PDB entry 7AO0 | X-ray diffraction, 1.93 A resolution | chains A and B

# Chain A (and B)
Molecule: Cyclooctat-9-en-7-ol synthase
Organism: Streptomyces melanosporofaciens
Notes: EC 4.2.3.146; chain B of this document is another copy of the same molecule, construct and numbering; everything in this record applies to it too
Reference sequence: C9K1X5 (COTB2_STRMJ); residue numbers follow UniProt; this construct covers 1-307
Sequence (318 residues; each row starts with the number of its first residue):
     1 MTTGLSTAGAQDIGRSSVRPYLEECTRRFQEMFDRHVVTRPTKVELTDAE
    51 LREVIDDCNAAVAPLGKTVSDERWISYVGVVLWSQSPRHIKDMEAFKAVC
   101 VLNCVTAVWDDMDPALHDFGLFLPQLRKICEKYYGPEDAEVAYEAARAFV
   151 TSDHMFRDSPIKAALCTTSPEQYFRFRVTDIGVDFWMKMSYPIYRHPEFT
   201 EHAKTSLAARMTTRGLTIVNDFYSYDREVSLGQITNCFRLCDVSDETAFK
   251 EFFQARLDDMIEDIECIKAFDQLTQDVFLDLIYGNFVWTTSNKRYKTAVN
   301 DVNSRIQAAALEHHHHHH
Not modelled in the structure: 1-13, 309-318 (chain B: 1-11, 308-318)
Construct notes: engineered mutation Ala-107 (Phe in C9K1X5); expression tag (308-318)
Metal / ion sites: Mg2+ site 1: Asp-110 (together with alendronate); Mg2+ site 2: Asn-220, Ser-224, Glu-228 (together with alendronate)
Ligand contacts: alendronate (AHD; 4-amino-1-hydroxybutane-1,1-diyldiphosphonate): Asp-110, Phe-149, Arg-177, Asp-180, Ile-181, Asn-220, Ser-224, Arg-227, Glu-228, Arg-294, Tyr-295
UniProt features mapped onto this chain:
  - motif: Asp-110 to Asp-113 (DDXXD motif), Asn-220 to Glu-228 (NSE/DTE motif)
  - binding site (Mg(2+)): Asp-110, Asn-220, Ser-224, Glu-228
  - mutagenesis: Asp-110 (D110E: No change in product (cyclooctat-9-en-7-ol)), Asp-111 (D111E: Abolishes activity, no product), Asp-113 (D113E: No change in product (cyclooctat-9-en-7-ol)), Phe-149 (F149G/H/L/V: Produces cyclooctat-9-en-7-ol; F149Y: Abolishes activity, no product), Trp-288 (W288G: Produces 3,7,18-dolabellatriene)

# Chain A / chain B interface
Pairs across the interface (55; chain A residue first):
  Glu-144(A) with Lys-204(B)
  Arg-147(A) with Glu-201(B), salt bridge; Lys-204(B)
  Thr-151(A) with Glu-201(B)
  Met-155(A) with His-202(B)
  Phe-156(A) with His-202(B); Leu-207(B), hydrophobic
  Ile-161(A) with Ala-269(B); Phe-270(B), hydrophobic
  Ala-164(A) with Ala-269(B), hydrophobic
  Leu-165(A) with Met-211(B), hydrophobic
  Thr-168(A) with Glu-262(B); Cys-266(B)
  Ser-169(A) with Glu-262(B), hydrogen bond
  Glu-171(A) with Glu-171(B); Arg-214(B), salt bridge
  Gln-172(A) with Met-211(B); Arg-214(B); Glu-262(B), hydrogen bond; Asp-263(B), hydrogen bond; Cys-266(B)
  Arg-175(A) with Arg-210(B), hydrogen bond (backbone-side chain); Met-211(B), hydrogen bond; Arg-214(B); Asp-263(B), salt bridge
  Val-178(A) with Arg-210(B)
  Thr-179(A) with Thr-205(B), hydrogen bond (side chain-backbone); Arg-210(B), hydrogen bond
  Glu-201(A) with Arg-147(B), salt bridge; Thr-151(B)
  His-202(A) with Met-155(B); Phe-156(B)
  Lys-204(A) with Glu-144(B); Arg-147(B)
  Thr-205(A) with Thr-179(B), hydrogen bond (backbone-side chain)
  Leu-207(A) with Phe-156(B), hydrophobic
  Arg-210(A) with Arg-175(B), hydrogen bond (side chain-backbone); Val-178(B); Thr-179(B), hydrogen bond
  Met-211(A) with Leu-165(B), hydrophobic; Gln-172(B); Arg-175(B)
  Arg-214(A) with Glu-171(B), salt bridge; Gln-172(B); Arg-175(B)
  Glu-262(A) with Thr-168(B); Ser-169(B), hydrogen bond; Gln-172(B), hydrogen bond
  Asp-263(A) with Gln-172(B), hydrogen bond; Arg-175(B), salt bridge
  Cys-266(A) with Thr-168(B); Gln-172(B)
  Ala-269(A) with Ile-161(B); Ala-164(B), hydrophobic
  Phe-270(A) with Ile-161(B), hydrophobic
Other interface residues (no listed pair), chain A (32 interface residues in all): Ala-148, Pro-160, Phe-176, Asp-259
Other interface residues (no listed pair), chain B (34 interface residues in all): Ala-148, Ser-152, Pro-160, Phe-176, Glu-198, Asp-259

# Overview
32 residues of chain A and 34 residues of chain B are in contact; the contacts include 13 hydrogen bonds and 6
salt bridges. Polar contacts include Arg-147(A)/Glu-201(B), Glu-171(A)/Arg-214(B) and Arg-175(A)/Asp-263(B).
Ligands of chain A: alendronate.
Both chains are Cyclooctat-9-en-7-ol synthase (Streptomyces melanosporofaciens). Entry 7AO0 (Crystal structure
of CotB2 variant F107A in complex with alendronate) was determined by X-ray diffraction together with 7AO1,
7AO2, 7AO3, 7AO4 and 7AO5 from the same study.
